PDB entry 8X22 | X-ray diffraction, 2.31 A resolution | chains B and E of the 3 polymer chains in the assembly

# Chain B
Name: HIV-1 RT p51 subunit
From: Human immunodeficiency virus 1
Reference sequence: P12497 (POL_HV1N5); residues 1-428 here correspond to UniProt positions 588-1015 (UniProt number = residue number + 587)
Sequence (444 residues; numbered -15 to 428; the number before each row is that of its first residue; numbers below 1 keep their minus sign (Met-15 is residue -15)):
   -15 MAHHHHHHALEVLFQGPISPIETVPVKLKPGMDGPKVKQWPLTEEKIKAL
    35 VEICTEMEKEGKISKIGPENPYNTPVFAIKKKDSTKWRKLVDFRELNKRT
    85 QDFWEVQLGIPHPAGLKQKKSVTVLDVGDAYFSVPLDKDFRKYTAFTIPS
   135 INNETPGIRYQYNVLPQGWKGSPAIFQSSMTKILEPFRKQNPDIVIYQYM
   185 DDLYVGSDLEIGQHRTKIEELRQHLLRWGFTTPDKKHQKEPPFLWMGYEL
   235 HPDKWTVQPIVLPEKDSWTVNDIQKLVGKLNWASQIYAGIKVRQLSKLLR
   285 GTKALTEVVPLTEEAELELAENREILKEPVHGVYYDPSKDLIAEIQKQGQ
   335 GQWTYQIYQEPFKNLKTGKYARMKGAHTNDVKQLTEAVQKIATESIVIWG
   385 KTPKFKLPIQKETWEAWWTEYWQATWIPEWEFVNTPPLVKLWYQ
Unresolved in the structure: -15 to 4, 214-230, 428
Construct notes: expression tag (-15 to 0); engineered mutation Ser162 (Cys749 in P12497), Ser280 (Cys867 in P12497)
UniProt features mapped onto this chain:
  - region: Phe227 to His235 (RT 'primer grip')
  - motif: Trp398 to Trp414 (Tryptophan repeat motif)
  - binding site (Mg(2+)): Asp110, Asp185, Asp186
  - site (Essential for RT p66/p51 heterodimerization): Trp401, Trp414

# Chain E
Molecule: DNA/RNA
Sequence (38 nucleotides; each row starts with the number of its first residue; numbers below 1 keep their minus sign (DT-4 is residue -4)):
    -4 TAATCGCCCCCCTTCGGTGCTTTGCACCGAAGGGGGGC
Unresolved in the structure: -4 to -2
Modified / non-standard residues: OMC (o2'-methylycytidine-5'-monophosphate) at position 2; OMC (o2'-methylycytidine-5'-monophosphate) at position 4
Ligand contacts: 2'-deoxyguanosine-5'-triphosphate (DGT): DC0, DG1, DC33

# Interface between chain B and chain E
Pairs across the interface (4; chain B residue first):
  Lys22(B) - OMC_4(E)  salt bridge to the phosphate
  Trp266(B) - DT16(E)  base contact
  Gln269(B) - DT16(E)  hydrogen bond to the base
  Lys395(B) - DG24(E)  salt bridge to the phosphate
Also at the interface, not in a pair above, chain B (5 interface residues in all): Phe346
Also at the interface, not in a pair above, chain E (4 interface residues in all): DC23

# In short
Chain B and chain E form an interface of 5 and 4 residues respectively; the contacts include 1 hydrogen bond
and 2 salt bridges. Among the polar pairs are Gln269(B)-DT16(E), Lys22(B)-OMC_4(E) and Lys395(B)-DG24(E).
Chain E binds 2'-deoxyguanosine-5'-triphosphate.
Here chain B is HIV-1 RT p51 subunit (Human immunodeficiency virus 1) and chain E is DNA/RNA. Entry 8X22
(HIV-1 reverse transcriptase mutant Q151M/Y115F/F116Y/L74V:DNA:dGTP ternary complex) was determined by X-ray
diffraction, deposited together with 8X1Z, 8X20 and 8X21.
